PDB entry 9JQN | electron microscopy, 3.03 A resolution | chains C and F of the 12 polymer chains in the assembly

[Chain C]
Protein: V(D)J recombination-activating protein 1
Source organism: Mus musculus
Notes: EC 3.1.-.-, 2.3.2.27
UniProt: P15919 (RAG1_MOUSE); residue numbers follow UniProt; this construct covers 1-1040
Sequence (1040 residues; each row starts with the number of its first residue):
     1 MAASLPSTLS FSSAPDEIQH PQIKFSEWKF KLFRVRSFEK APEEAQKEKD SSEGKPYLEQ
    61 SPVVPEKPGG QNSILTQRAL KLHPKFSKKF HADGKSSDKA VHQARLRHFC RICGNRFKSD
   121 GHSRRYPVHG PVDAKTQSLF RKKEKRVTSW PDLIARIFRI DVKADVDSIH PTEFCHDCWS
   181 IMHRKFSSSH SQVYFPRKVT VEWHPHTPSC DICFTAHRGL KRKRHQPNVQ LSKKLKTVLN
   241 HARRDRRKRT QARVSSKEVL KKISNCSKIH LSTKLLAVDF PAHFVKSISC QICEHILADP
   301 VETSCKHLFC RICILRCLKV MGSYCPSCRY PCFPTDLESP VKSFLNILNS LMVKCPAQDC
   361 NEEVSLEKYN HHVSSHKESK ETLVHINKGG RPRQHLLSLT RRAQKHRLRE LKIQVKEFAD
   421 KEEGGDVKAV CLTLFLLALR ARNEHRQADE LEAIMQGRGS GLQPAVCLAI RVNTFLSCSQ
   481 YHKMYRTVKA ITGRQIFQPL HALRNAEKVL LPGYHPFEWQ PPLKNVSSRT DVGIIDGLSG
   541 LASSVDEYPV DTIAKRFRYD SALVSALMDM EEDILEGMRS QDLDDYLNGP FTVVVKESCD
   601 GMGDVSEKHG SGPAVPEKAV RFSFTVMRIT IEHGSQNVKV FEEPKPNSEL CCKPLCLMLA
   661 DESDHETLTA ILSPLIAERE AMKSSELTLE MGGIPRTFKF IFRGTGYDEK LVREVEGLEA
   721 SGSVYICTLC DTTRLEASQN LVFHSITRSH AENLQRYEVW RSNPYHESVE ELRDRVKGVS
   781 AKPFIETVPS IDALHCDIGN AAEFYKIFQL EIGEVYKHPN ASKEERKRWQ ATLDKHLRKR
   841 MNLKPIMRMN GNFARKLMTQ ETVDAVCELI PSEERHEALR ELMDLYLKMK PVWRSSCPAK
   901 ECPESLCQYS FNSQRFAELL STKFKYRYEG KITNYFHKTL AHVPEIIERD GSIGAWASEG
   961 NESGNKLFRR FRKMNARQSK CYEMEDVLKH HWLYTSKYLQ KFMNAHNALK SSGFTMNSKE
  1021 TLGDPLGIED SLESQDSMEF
Unresolved in the structure: 1-460, 1008-1040
Swiss-Prot annotation at these positions:
  - zinc finger: Cys-290 to Arg-329 (RING-type), Leu-351 to Lys-380 (RAG1-type)
  - DNA-binding region: Gly-389 to Gln-456 (NBD)
  - binding site (Zn(2+)): Cys-266, His-270, Cys-290, Cys-293, His-295, Cys-305, His-307, Cys-310, Cys-313, Cys-325, Cys-328, Cys-355, Cys-360, His-372, His-376
  - binding site (a divalent metal cation): Asp-600, Asp-708, Glu-962
  - site: Trp-893 (Essential for DNA hairpin formation, participates in base-stacking interactions near the cleavage site)
  - cross-link: Lys-233 (Glycyl lysine isopeptide (Lys-Gly) (interchain with G-Cter in ubiquitin))
Ion coordination: Ca2+: Asp-600 (shared with 1 residue of chain G); Zn2+: Cys-727, Cys-730, His-937, His-942

[Chain F]
Molecule: 15-nt DNA strand
Sequence (15 nucleotides; numbered 16 to 30; the number before each row is that of its first residue):
    16 GGCTGTATCA CTGTG
Ion coordination: Ca2+: DG30 (shared with 1 residue of chain A)

[How chain C and chain F interact]
Pairs across the interface - 18 pairs, chain C then chain F:
  Tyr-485(C) with DT19(F), phosphate contact; DG20(F), hydrogen bond to the phosphate
  Lys-489(C) with DT19(F), phosphate contact; DG20(F), salt bridge to the phosphate
  Gln-495(C) with DT19(F), hydrogen bond to the phosphate
  Pro-499(C) with DT19(F), phosphate contact
  His-501(C) with DC18(F), sugar contact; DT19(F), salt bridge to the phosphate
  Lys-608(C) with DT27(F), phosphate contact
  His-609(C) with DC26(F), phosphate contact; DT27(F), hydrogen bond to the phosphate
  Gly-610(C) with DC26(F), phosphate contact
  Gln-978(C) with DA25(F), base contact; DC26(F), sugar contact; DT27(F), sugar contact
  Ser-979(C) with DA25(F), base contact
  Tyr-982(C) with DC24(F), base contact; DA25(F), base contact
Other interface residues (no listed pair), chain C (14 interface residues in all): His-482, Ser-611, Lys-973
Other interface residues (no listed pair), chain F (9 interface residues in all): DT21, DG28

[Summary]
14 residues of chain C face 9 of chain F across their interface, with 3 hydrogen bonds and 2 salt bridges.
Among the polar pairs are Tyr-485(C)/DG20(F), Gln-495(C)/DT19(F) and His-609(C)/DT27(F).
Chain C is V(D)J recombination-activating protein 1 (Mus musculus) and chain F is a 15-nt DNA strand; the
structure, CryoEM structure of mouse RAG SEC-2DNA, was determined by electron microscopy together with 9JPU,
9JPX, 9JTS and 9JTU from the same study.
